5L0R - chains A and B; structure by X-ray diffraction, 1.50 A resolution.

# Chain A
Molecule: Protein O-glucosyltransferase 1
Source organism: Homo sapiens
Notes: EC 2.4.1.-, 2.4.2.26
UniProt: Q8NBL1 (PGLT1_HUMAN); numbering as in UniProt (aligned over 29-385)
Chain sequence (357 residues; row label = number of the first residue in the row):
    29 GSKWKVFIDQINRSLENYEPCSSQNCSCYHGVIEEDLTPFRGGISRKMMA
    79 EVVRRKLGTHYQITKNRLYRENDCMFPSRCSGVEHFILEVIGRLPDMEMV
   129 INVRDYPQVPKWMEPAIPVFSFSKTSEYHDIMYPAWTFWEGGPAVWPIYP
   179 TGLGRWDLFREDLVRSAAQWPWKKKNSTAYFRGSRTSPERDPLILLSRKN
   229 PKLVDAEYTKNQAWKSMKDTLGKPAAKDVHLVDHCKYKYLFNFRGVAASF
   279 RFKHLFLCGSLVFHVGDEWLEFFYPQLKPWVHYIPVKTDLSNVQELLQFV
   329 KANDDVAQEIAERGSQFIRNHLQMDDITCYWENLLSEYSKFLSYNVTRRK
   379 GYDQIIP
Disordered / not traced: 29
Disulfide bonds: Cys49-Cys56, Cys54-Cys357, Cys102-Cys108, Cys263-Cys286
Glycans and other covalent adducts: N-acetylglucosamine (NAG) linked to Asn53, Asn204
Ligand contacts: UDP (uridine-5'-diphosphate): Pro171, Val173, Ile176, Tyr177, Leu181, Arg210, Gly211, Ser212, Thr214, Arg218, Thr237, Lys255, Asp256, Val257, Leu259, His262, Gly273, Val274, Ser277, Phe278, Arg279
Swiss-Prot annotation at these positions:
  - region (Interaction with the consensus sequence C-X-S-X-[PA]-C in peptide substrates): Met103 to Arg107, Ala172 to Pro178
  - active site: Asp133 (Proton donor/acceptor)
  - binding site (UDP-alpha-D-glucose): Tyr177, Ser212, Arg218, Val274 to Arg279
  - site (Interaction with the consensus sequence C-X-S-X-[PA]-C in peptide substrates): Arg132, Gln240
  - glycosylation (N-linked (GlcNAc...) asparagine): Asn40, Asn53, Asn204, Asn373
  - natural variant: Gly170 (G170E: In DDD4), Asp233 (D233E: In LGMDR21), Cys286 (C286Y: In DDD4)
  - mutagenesis: Gly169 (G169E: Loss of O-glucosyltransferase activity)
What the authors report for this chain:
  - catalytic residues: Asp133
  - contacts within the chain: Trp174-Pro175

# Chain B
Molecule: Neurogenic locus notch homolog protein 1
Source organism: Homo sapiens
UniProt: P46531 (NOTC1_HUMAN); residue numbers follow UniProt; this construct covers 452-491
Chain sequence (42 residues; numbered 450 to 491; the number before each row is that of its first residue):
   450 GSDVNECVSNPCQNDATCLDQIGEFQCICMPGYEGVHCEVNT
Disordered / not traced: 450-451
Disulfide bonds: Cys456-Cys467, Cys461-Cys476, Cys478-Cys487
Construct notes: expression tag (450-451)
Bound ions: Ca2+: Glu455, Asp469, Glu473
Swiss-Prot annotation at these positions:
  - binding site (Ca(2+)): Asp452, Val453, Glu455, Asp469, Gln470, Asn490, Thr491
  - site: Asp469 (Interaction with DLL4)
  - glycosylation: Ser458 (O-linked (Glc...) serine), Thr466 (O-linked (Fuc...) threonine)
What the authors report for this chain:
  - post-translational modification sites: Ser458
  - mutagenesis - S458T: abolished catalytic activity
  - mutagenesis - N459S: increased catalytic activity

# Interface between chain A and chain B
Residue-residue contacts - 35 pairs, chain A then chain B:
  Met103(A) with Glu455(B); Gly472(B); Phe474(B)
  Phe104(A) with Glu455(B); Pro460(B), hydrophobic; Phe474(B), hydrophobic; His486(B)
  Pro105(A) with Val485(B); His486(B)
  Ser106(A) with His486(B), hydrogen bond (backbone-side chain)
  Arg107(A) with Ser458(B)
  Arg132(A) with Glu455(B), salt bridge; Gly472(B)
  Asp133(A) with Ser458(B), hydrogen bond
  Pro171(A) with Ser458(B); Asn459(B)
  Ala172(A) with Asn459(B), hydrogen bond (backbone-backbone); Cys461(B); Gln462(B)
  Trp174(A) with Asn463(B); Asp464(B)
  Pro178(A) with Gln462(B); Asn463(B), hydrogen bond (backbone-backbone)
  Thr179(A) with Gln462(B)
  Asn239(A) with Val457(B); Asn459(B)
  Gln240(A) with Cys456(B); Asn459(B), hydrogen bond (backbone-side chain); Pro460(B); Cys461(B), hydrogen bond (side chain-backbone); Cys467(B)
  Ala241(A) with Asn454(B); Cys456(B); Val457(B), hydrophobic
  Val274(A) with Val457(B), hydrophobic
Interface residues without a listed pair, chain A (22 interface residues in all): Tyr134, Gly170, Val173, Gly180, Thr214, Lys243
Interface residues without a listed pair, chain B (18 interface residues in all): Val453, Ala465
Interface features reported in the paper:
  - specific contacts: Asp133(A)-Ser458(B) (hydrogen bond), Gln240(A)-Asn459(B) (backbone contact)
  - interface residues, chain A: Met103(A), Phe104(A), Pro105(A), Gly170(A), Ala172(A), Trp174(A), Pro178(A), Lys238(A), Gln240(A)

# In short
Chain A and chain B form an interface of 22 and 18 residues respectively, with 6 hydrogen bonds and 1 salt
bridge. Among the polar pairs are Arg132(A)-Glu455(B), Ser106(A)-His486(B) and Asp133(A)-Ser458(B). The
authors report a hydrogen bond between Asp133(A) and Ser458(B); a backbone contact between Gln240(A) and
Asn459(B). The paper reports the catalytic residue Asp133(A); S458T of chain B abolishes catalytic activity.
Here chain A is Protein O-glucosyltransferase 1 and chain B is Neurogenic locus notch homolog protein 1, both
from Homo sapiens. Entry 5L0R (human POGLUT1 in complex with Notch1 EGF12 and UDP) was determined by X-ray
diffraction (same publication as 5L0S and 5UB5).
